Entry 7BEC (X-ray diffraction, 1.74 A resolution); this record covers chain AAA.

# Chain AAA
Molecule: Lysozyme
Organism: Gallus gallus
Notes: EC 3.2.1.17
Reference sequence: P00698 (LYSC_CHICK); residues 1-129 here correspond to UniProt positions 19-147 (UniProt number = residue number + 18)
Sequence (129 residues; row label = number of the first residue in the row):
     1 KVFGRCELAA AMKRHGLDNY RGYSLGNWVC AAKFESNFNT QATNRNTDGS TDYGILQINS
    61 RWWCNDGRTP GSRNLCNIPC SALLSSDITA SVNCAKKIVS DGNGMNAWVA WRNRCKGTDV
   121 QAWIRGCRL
Disulfide bonds: Cys-6/Cys-127, Cys-30/Cys-115, Cys-64/Cys-80, Cys-76/Cys-94
Bound ions: Rh ion site 1: Lys-13, Leu-129; Rh ion site 2: Arg-14, His-15 (together with acetate ion); Na+: Ser-60, Cys-64, Ser-72, Arg-73 (together with nitrate ion)
Curated features (UniProtKB/Swiss-Prot):
  - active site: Glu-35, Asp-52
  - binding site (substrate): Asp-101
Reported in the primary citation:
  - Rh ion coordination: Lys-13, Arg-14, His-15, Leu-129

# In short
Lys-13 and Leu-129 form the Rh ion site 1. Arg-14 and His-15 form the Rh ion site 2. From UniProt: active-site
residues Glu-35 and Asp-52 and substrate-binding residue Asp-101. The paper reports Rh ion coordination by
Lys-13, Arg-14 and His-15 among others.
Chain AAA is Lysozyme (Gallus gallus); the structure, Unusual structural features in the adduct of dirhodium
tetraacetate with lysozyme (5), was determined by X-ray diffraction together with 7BDZ, 7BE0, 7BE1, 7BE2 and
7BEB from the same study.
